7RDT - chain A; structure by X-ray diffraction, 2.10 A resolution.

Chain A:
Protein: Isoform 3 of Endonuclease III-like protein 1
Organism: Homo sapiens
Notes: EC 3.2.2.-, 4.2.99.18
UniProt: P78549-3 (NTH-3_HUMAN); the construct has insertions or renumbered stretches relative to UniProt, so the offset changes along the chain: 64-109 = UniProt 49-94; 118-305 = UniProt 110-297
Sequence (250 residues; each row starts with the number of its first residue):
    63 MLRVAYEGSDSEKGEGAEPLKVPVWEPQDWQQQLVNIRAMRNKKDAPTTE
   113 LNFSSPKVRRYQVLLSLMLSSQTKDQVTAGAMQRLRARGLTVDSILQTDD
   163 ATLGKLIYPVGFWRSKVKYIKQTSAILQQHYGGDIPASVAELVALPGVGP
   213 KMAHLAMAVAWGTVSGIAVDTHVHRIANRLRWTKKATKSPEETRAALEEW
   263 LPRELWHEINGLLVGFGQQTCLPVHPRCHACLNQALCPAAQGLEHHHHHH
Unresolved in the structure: 63-85, 107-110, 305-312
Construct notes: initiating methionine (63); linker (110-117); expression tag (306-312)
Bound ions: 4Fe-4S cluster Fe: Cys283, Cys290, Cys293, Cys299
Ligand contacts: 4Fe-4S cluster (SF4): Arg241, Leu242, Phe278, Thr282, Cys283, Pro288, Arg289, Cys290, Cys293, Asn295, Gln296, Cys299, Ala301, Ala302

Summary:
Chain A binds 4Fe-4S cluster. The 4Fe-4S cluster Fe site is built by Cys283, Cys290, Cys293 and Cys299.
Chain A is Isoform 3 of Endonuclease III-like protein 1 (Homo sapiens); the structure, Structure of human
NTHL1 - linker 1 chimera, was determined by X-ray diffraction, deposited together with 7RDS.
